PDB entry 5V7P | X-ray diffraction, 2.30 A resolution | chains A and D

Chain A:
Molecule: Protein-S-isoprenylcysteine O-methyltransferase
Source organism: Tribolium castaneum
Notes: EC 2.1.1.100
Reference sequence: D6WJ77 (D6WJ77_TRICA); residue numbers follow UniProt; this construct covers 1-281
Sequence (288 residues; each row starts with the number of its first residue):
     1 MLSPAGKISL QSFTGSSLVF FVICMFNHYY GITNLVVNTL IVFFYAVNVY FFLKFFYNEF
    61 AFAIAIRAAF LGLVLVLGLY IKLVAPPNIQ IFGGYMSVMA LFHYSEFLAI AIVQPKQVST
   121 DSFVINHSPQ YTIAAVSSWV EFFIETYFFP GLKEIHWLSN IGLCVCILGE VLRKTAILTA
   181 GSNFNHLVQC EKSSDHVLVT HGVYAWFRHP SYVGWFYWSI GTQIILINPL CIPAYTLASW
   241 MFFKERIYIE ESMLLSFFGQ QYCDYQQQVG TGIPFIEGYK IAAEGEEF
Disordered / not traced: 1, 282-288
Differences from the reference sequence: expression tag (282-288)
Small-molecule neighbours:
  - MPG ([(Z)-octadec-9-enyl] (2R)-2,3-bis(oxidanyl)propanoate), molecule 1: Pro-4, Lys-7, Ile-8, Gln-11, Ser-12, Gly-15, Leu-53, Phe-56, Tyr-57
  - MPG, molecule 2: Leu-18, Val-19, Val-22, Ile-23, Phe-26, Asn-27, Ile-41, Tyr-45
  - MPG, molecule 3: Thr-33, Leu-35, Asn-38, Thr-39, Leu-77, Tyr-80, Ile-81, Val-84
  - MPG, molecule 4: Lys-82, Leu-83, Gln-90, Ile-91, His-156, Asn-160
  - MPG, molecule 5: Tyr-95, Met-99, Val-124, Ile-125, Asn-126, Tyr-131, Ala-134, Ala-135, Ser-138, Trp-215, Trp-218, Ser-219, Thr-222, Gln-223, Tyr-235, Ser-239, Phe-242, Phe-243
  - MPG, molecule 6: Leu-168, Val-171, Leu-172, Thr-175, His-201, Gly-202, Val-203, Trp-206
  - MPG, molecule 7: Leu-168, Val-171, Trp-206
  - MPG, molecule 8: Val-171, Thr-175, Leu-178, Thr-179, His-201
  - MPG, molecule 9: Phe-216, Tyr-217, Ile-220, Thr-236, Leu-237, Trp-240, Pro-274, Phe-275
  - S-adenosylhomocysteine (SAH): Ala-176, Asn-183, Phe-184, Asn-185, Leu-187, Val-188, Gln-189, His-196, Val-197, Leu-198, Val-199, Tyr-204, Arg-208, His-209, Pro-210, Ser-211, Tyr-212, Glu-250, Leu-254, Phe-257, Tyr-262, Tyr-265
Curated features (UniProtKB/Swiss-Prot):
  - binding site (S-adenosyl-L-methionine): Gln-189, His-196 to Val-199, Tyr-204, His-209 to Tyr-212, Glu-250
  - binding site (substrate): Arg-246
Reported in the primary citation:
  - contacts within the chain: Ile-64/Phe-123, Leu-71/Phe-123, Phe-107/Phe-123, Ser-128/Tyr-131 (hydrogen bond)
  - binding site for S-adenosylhomocysteine: Phe-184, Tyr-204, Glu-250
  - binding site for MPG: Tyr-95, Met-99, Val-124, Asn-126, Tyr-131, Trp-215, Trp-218, Tyr-235, Phe-242, Phe-243
  - catalytic residues: Arg-173, Phe-184, Asn-185, Tyr-212, Arg-246 (proposed by the authors, not directly observed)

Chain D:
Molecule: monobody
Source organism: synthetic construct
Notes: antibody fragment or engineered binder
Sequence (95 residues; numbered 0 to 94; the number before each row is that of its first residue; numbering starts at 0):
     0 AVSSVPTKLE VVAATPTSLL ISWDAPAVTV DLYVITYGET GGNSPVQEFK VPGSKSTATI
    60 SGLKPGVDYT ITVYAFSSYY WPSYKGSPIS INYRT
Reported in the primary citation:
  - binding site for MPG: Trp-80

How chain A and chain D interact:
Residue-residue contacts - 34 pairs, chain A then chain D:
  Asn-126(A) with Ser-77(D), hydrogen bond (side chain-backbone)
  His-127(A) with Tyr-78(D)
  Ser-128(A) with Tyr-78(D), hydrogen bond (side chain-backbone)
  Pro-129(A) with Tyr-78(D)
  Gln-130(A) with Trp-80(D); Pro-81(D)
  Tyr-131(A) with Trp-80(D), hydrophobic
  Ala-134(A) with Trp-80(D), hydrophobic
  Leu-187(A) with Thr-28(D); Asp-30(D)
  Val-188(A) with Asp-30(D), hydrogen bond (backbone-side chain); Tyr-83(D)
  Cys-190(A) with Leu-31(D), hydrophobic; Lys-49(D); Val-50(D); Pro-51(D)
  Glu-191(A) with Pro-51(D)
  Ala-238(A) with Trp-80(D), hydrophobic; Pro-81(D)
  Met-241(A) with Pro-81(D); Ser-82(D)
  Phe-242(A) with Ser-77(D); Pro-81(D); Ser-82(D); Tyr-83(D), hydrophobic
  Glu-245(A) with Ser-82(D); Tyr-83(D), hydrogen bond (side chain-backbone); Lys-84(D), hydrogen bond (side chain-backbone)
  Arg-246(A) with Asp-30(D), salt bridge; Ser-77(D), hydrogen bond; Tyr-83(D)
  Ile-249(A) with Lys-49(D); Tyr-83(D), hydrophobic
  Met-253(A) with Lys-49(D)
Interface residues without a listed pair, chain A (20 interface residues in all): Asp-121, His-186
Interface residues without a listed pair, chain D (16 interface residues in all): Val-29, Phe-75, Tyr-79
Interface features reported in the paper:
  - pairs named by the authors: Arg-246(A)/Ser-77(D) (hydrogen bond)
  - interface residues, chain D: Trp-80(D)

In short:
20 residues of chain A face 16 of chain D across their interface; the contacts include 6 hydrogen bonds and 1
salt bridge. Among the polar pairs are Arg-246(A)/Asp-30(D), Asn-126(A)/Ser-77(D) and Ser-128(A)/Tyr-78(D).
The authors report a hydrogen bond between Arg-246(A) and Ser-77(D). From the paper: catalytic residues
Arg-173(A), Phe-184(A) and Asn-185(A) among others; a binding site for MPG at Tyr-95(A), Met-99(A) and
Trp-80(D) among others.
Chain A is Protein-S-isoprenylcysteine O-methyltransferase (Tribolium castaneum) and chain D is monobody
(synthetic construct); the structure, Atomic structure of the eukaryotic intramembrane Ras methyltransferase
ICMT (isoprenylcysteine carboxyl methyltransferase), in complex with a ..., was determined by X-ray
diffraction, deposited together with 5VG9.
